Entry 4IJX (X-ray diffraction, 2.10 A resolution); this record covers chain A.

# Chain A
Molecule: Bis(5'-nucleosyl)-tetraphosphatase [asymmetrical]
Organism: Homo sapiens
Notes: EC 3.6.1.17
Reference sequence: P50583 (AP4A_HUMAN); residues 1-147 here = UniProt positions 1-147
Chain sequence (155 residues; row label = number of the first residue in the row):
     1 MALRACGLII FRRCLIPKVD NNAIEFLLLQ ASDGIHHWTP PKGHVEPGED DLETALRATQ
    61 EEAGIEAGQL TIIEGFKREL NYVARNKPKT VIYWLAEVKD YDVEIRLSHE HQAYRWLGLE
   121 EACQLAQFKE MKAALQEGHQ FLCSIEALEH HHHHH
Disordered / not traced: 1-3, 151-155
Differences from the reference sequence: engineered mutation Ala58 (Glu in P50583); expression tag (148-155)
Residues lining bound ligands:
  - diphosphate (DPO): Thr39, Lys42, Tyr82, Lys89
  - Mg2+ (MG): Glu49, Asp50, Glu53
UniProt features mapped onto this chain:
  - motif: Gly43 to Gly64 (Nudix box)
  - modified residue: Ala2 (N-acetylalanine)
  - natural variant: Arg12 to Ala147 (deletion: In IDDPN)
From the paper describing this entry:
  - binding site for diphosphate: Lys42

# In short
Ligands of chain A: Mg2+ and diphosphate. The paper reports a binding site for diphosphate at Lys42.
Chain A is Bis(5'-nucleosyl)-tetraphosphatase [asymmetrical] (Homo sapiens); the structure, Crystal structure
of human Ap4A hydrolase E58A mutant complexed with DPO, was determined by X-ray diffraction (same publication
as 4ICK and 3U53).
